Entry 7TN5 (X-ray diffraction, 2.90 A resolution); this record covers chain A.

== Chain A ==
Protein: Inositol-tetrakisphosphate 1-kinase 1
From: Zea mays
Notes: EC 2.7.1.134, 2.7.1.159
UniProtKB: Q84Y01 (ITPK1_MAIZE); residue numbers follow UniProt; this construct covers 1-342
Sequence (342 residues; row label = number of the first residue in the row):
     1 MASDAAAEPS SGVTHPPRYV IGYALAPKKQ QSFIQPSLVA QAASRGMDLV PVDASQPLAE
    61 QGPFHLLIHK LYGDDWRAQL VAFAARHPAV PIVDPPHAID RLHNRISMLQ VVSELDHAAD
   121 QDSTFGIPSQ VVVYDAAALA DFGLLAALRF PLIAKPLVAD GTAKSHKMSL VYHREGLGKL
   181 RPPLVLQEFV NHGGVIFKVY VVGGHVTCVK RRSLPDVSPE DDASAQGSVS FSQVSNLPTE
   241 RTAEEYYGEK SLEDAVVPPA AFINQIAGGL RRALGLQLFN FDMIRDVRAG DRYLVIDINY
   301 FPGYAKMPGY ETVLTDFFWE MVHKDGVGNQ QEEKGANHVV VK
Not modelled in the structure: 1-14, 119-120, 216-255, 326-342
Curated features (UniProtKB/Swiss-Prot):
  - region: P219 to Y247 (Catalytic specificity elements (CSE))
  - binding site (1D-myo-inositol 6-phosphate): K28, K70, G161, H166, K198, Y200, N280, N299, G303, K306
  - binding site (ATP): R105, K155, H166, Q187, V190, S213, I296, D297, N299
  - binding site (Mg(2+)): D282, D297, N299
  - mutagenesis: K29 (K29A: Strongly reduced InsP6 kinase activity), S32 (S32A: Strongly reduced InsP6 kinase activity), K70 (K70A: Strongly reduced InsP6 kinase activity), F189 (F189A: Strongly reduced InsP6 kinase activity), H192 (H192A: Strongly reduced InsP6 kinase activity), K198 (K198A: Strongly reduced InsP6 kinase activity), Y200 (Y200A: Strongly reduced InsP6 kinase activity), R211 (R211A: Strongly reduced InsP6 kinase activity), P219 to Y247 (Strongly reduced InsP6 kinase activity and slightly reduced Ins(1,3,4,5,6)P5 phosphatase activity), N280 (N280A: Strongly reduced InsP6 kinase activity), K306 (K306A: Strongly reduced InsP6 kinase activity)
From the paper describing this entry:
  - mutagenesis - F189A, H192A: decreased catalytic activity on InsP6

== In short ==
From UniProt: 10 residues binding 1D-myo-inositol 6-phosphate, 9 ATP-binding residues, 3 Mg2+-binding residues
and 10 mutagenesis sites. The paper reports that F189A and H192A reduce catalytic activity on InsP6.
Chain A is Inositol-tetrakisphosphate 1-kinase 1 (Zea mays); the structure, Crystal structure of Zea mays
Inositol-tetrakisphosphate Kinase 1 (ITPK1), was determined by X-ray diffraction together with 7TN3, 7TN4,
7TN7 and 7TN8 from the same study.
